PDB entry 2BNW | X-ray diffraction, 2.45 A resolution | chains C and F of the 8 polymer chains in the assembly

# Chain C
Molecule: Orf omega
Organism: Streptococcus pyogenes
Notes: fragment: ribbon-helix-helix domain, residues 20-71
UniProt: Q57468 (Q57468_STRPY); residues 20-71 here = UniProt positions 20-71
Sequence (53 residues; row label = number of the first residue in the row):
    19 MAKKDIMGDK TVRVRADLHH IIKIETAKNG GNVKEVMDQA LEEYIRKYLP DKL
Reported in the primary citation:
  - binding site for the 18-nt DNA strand (chain F): Lys28, Thr29, Arg31
  - binding site for the 18-nt DNA strand: Thr29, His37, Lys41, Val51, Lys52
  - specificity-determining residues: Thr29, Arg31
  - mutagenesis - T29A (100-fold): decreased binding to PcopS

# Chain F
Molecule: 18-nt DNA strand
Sequence (18 nucleotides; each row starts with the number of its first residue):
    19 CTTGTGATTT GTGATTCG

# How chain C and chain F interact
Contacting residue pairs (7; chain C residue first):
  Lys28(C) with DG24(F), salt bridge to the phosphate
  Thr29(C) with DT23(F), base contact; DG24(F), hydrogen bond to the base
  Val30(C) with DT23(F), base contact
  Arg31(C) with DT21(F), base contact; DG22(F), hydrogen bond to the base; DT23(F), base contact
Interface residues without a listed pair, chain F (5 interface residues in all): DA25

# In short
4 residues of chain C and 5 residues of chain F are in contact; the contacts include 2 hydrogen bonds and 1
salt bridge. Polar contacts include Thr29(C)-DG24(F), Arg31(C)-DG22(F) and Lys28(C)-DG24(F). The paper reports
a binding site for the 18-nt DNA strand at Thr29(C), His37(C) and Lys41(C) among others; T29A of chain C
reduces binding to PcopS.
Chain C is Orf omega (Streptococcus pyogenes) and chain F is an 18-nt DNA strand; the structure, Structural
basis for cooperative binding of Ribbon-Helix-Helix Omega repressor to direct DNA heptad repeats, was
determined by X-ray diffraction (same publication as 2BNZ and 2CAX).
